PDB entry 2ON3 | X-ray diffraction, 3.00 A resolution | chains A and B

# Chain A (and B)
Protein: Ornithine decarboxylase
Source organism: Homo sapiens
Notes: EC 4.1.1.17; chain B of this document is another copy of the same molecule, construct and numbering; everything in this record applies to it too
UniProt: P11926 (DCOR_HUMAN); numbering as in UniProt (aligned over 1-461)
Sequence (461 residues; each row starts with the number of its first residue):
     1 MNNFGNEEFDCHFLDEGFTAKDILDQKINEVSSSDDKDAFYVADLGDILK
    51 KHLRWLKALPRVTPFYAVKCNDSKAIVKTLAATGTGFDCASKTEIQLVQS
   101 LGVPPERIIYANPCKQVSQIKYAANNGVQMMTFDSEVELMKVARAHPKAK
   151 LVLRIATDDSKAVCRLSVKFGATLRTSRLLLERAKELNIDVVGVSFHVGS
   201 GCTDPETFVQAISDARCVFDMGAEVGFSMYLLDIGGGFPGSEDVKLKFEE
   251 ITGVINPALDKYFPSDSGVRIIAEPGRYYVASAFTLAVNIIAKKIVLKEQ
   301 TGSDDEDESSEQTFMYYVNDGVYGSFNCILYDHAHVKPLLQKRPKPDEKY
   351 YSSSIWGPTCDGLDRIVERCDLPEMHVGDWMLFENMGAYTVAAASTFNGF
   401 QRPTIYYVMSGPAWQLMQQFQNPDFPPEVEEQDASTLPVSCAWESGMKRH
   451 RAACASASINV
Disordered / not traced: 1-6, 158-167, 298-310, 422-461
Small-molecule neighbours: 3-aminooxy-1-aminopropane (XAP): H197, S200, G236, G237, F238, E274, P275, G276, R277, Y278, Y389
Swiss-Prot annotation at these positions:
  - active site: C360 (Proton donor)
  - binding site (pyridoxal 5'-phosphate): S200, G237, E274 to R277, Y389
  - binding site (substrate): Y331, D332, D361
  - site: H197 (Stacks against the aromatic ring of pyridoxal phosphate and stabilizes reaction intermediates)
  - modified residue: K69 (N6-(pyridoxal phosphate)lysine), S303 (Phosphoserine), C360 (S-nitrosocysteine)
  - natural variant: Q419 to V461 (deletion: In BABS), K448 to V461 (deletion: In BABS)
  - mutagenesis: C360 (C360A: 25% decrease of in vitro nitrosylation level)

# How chain A and chain B interact
Residue-residue contacts (110; chain A residue first):
  D35(A) - S118(B)
  D35(A) - K121(B)  salt bridge
  K37(A) - Q116(B)
  D38(A) - Q116(B)
  K69(A) - C360(B)
  K69(A) - F397(B)
  K69(A) - N398(B)
  A90(A) - C360(B)  hydrophobic
  A90(A) - N398(B)
  A90(A) - F400(B)
  S91(A) - N398(B)  hydrogen bond (side chain-backbone)
  S91(A) - G399(B)  hydrogen bond (side chain-backbone)
  S91(A) - F400(B)
  T93(A) - G399(B)  hydrogen bond (side chain-backbone)
  T93(A) - Q401(B)
  E94(A) - N398(B)
  E94(A) - G399(B)
  N112(A) - P358(B)  hydrogen bond (side chain-backbone)
  N112(A) - F400(B)
  C114(A) - A292(B)  hydrophobic
  Q116(A) - K37(B)
  Q116(A) - D38(B)
  Q116(A) - I291(B)
  Q116(A) - N319(B)  hydrogen bond
  S118(A) - D35(B)
  S118(A) - D36(B)
  K121(A) - D35(B)  salt bridge
  D134(A) - K294(B)  salt bridge
  S135(A) - K293(B)
  S135(A) - K294(B)
  V137(A) - K293(B)
  V137(A) - V377(B)  hydrophobic
  K141(A) - I291(B)  hydrogen bond (side chain-backbone)
  K141(A) - A292(B)
  K169(A) - K294(B)  hydrogen bond (backbone-side chain)
  K169(A) - Y317(B)  hydrogen bond (backbone-side chain)
  K169(A) - W356(B)
  K169(A) - G357(B)  hydrogen bond (side chain-backbone)
  K169(A) - T359(B)  hydrogen bond (side chain-backbone)
  K169(A) - D361(B)
  K169(A) - G362(B)
  K169(A) - D364(B)  salt bridge
  F170(A) - Y317(B)  hydrophobic
  F170(A) - T359(B)
  F170(A) - C360(B)  hydrophobic
  I291(A) - Q116(B)
  I291(A) - K141(B)  hydrogen bond (backbone-side chain)
  A292(A) - C114(B)  hydrophobic
  A292(A) - E138(B)
  A292(A) - K141(B)
  K293(A) - S135(B)
  K293(A) - V137(B)
  K294(A) - C114(B)
  K294(A) - D134(B)  salt bridge
  K294(A) - S135(B)
  K294(A) - K169(B)  hydrogen bond (side chain-backbone)
  Y317(A) - K169(B)  hydrogen bond (side chain-backbone)
  Y317(A) - F170(B)  hydrophobic
  N319(A) - Q116(B)  hydrogen bond
  V322(A) - Y331(B)  hydrogen bond (backbone-side chain)
  Y323(A) - Y331(B)  hydrophobic
  Y323(A) - A393(B)  hydrophobic
  N327(A) - Y331(B)
  L330(A) - L330(B)  hydrophobic
  L330(A) - Y331(B)  hydrophobic
  Y331(A) - V322(B)  hydrogen bond (side chain-backbone)
  Y331(A) - Y323(B)  hydrophobic
  Y331(A) - N327(B)
  Y331(A) - L330(B)  hydrophobic
  Y331(A) - Y331(B)
  H333(A) - L363(B)
  W356(A) - K169(B)
  G357(A) - K169(B)  hydrogen bond (backbone-side chain)
  P358(A) - N112(B)
  T359(A) - K169(B)  hydrogen bond (backbone-side chain)
  T359(A) - F170(B)
  C360(A) - K69(B)
  C360(A) - A90(B)  hydrophobic
  C360(A) - N112(B)
  C360(A) - F170(B)  hydrophobic
  D361(A) - K169(B)  hydrogen bond (backbone-side chain)
  G362(A) - K169(B)
  L363(A) - H333(B)
  D364(A) - K169(B)  salt bridge
  V377(A) - V137(B)  hydrophobic
  Y389(A) - F397(B)  hydrophobic
  A392(A) - F397(B)
  A393(A) - Y323(B)  hydrophobic
  A393(A) - S395(B)  hydrogen bond (backbone-side chain)
  A393(A) - F397(B)  hydrophobic
  A394(A) - S395(B)
  S395(A) - A393(B)  hydrogen bond (side chain-backbone)
  S395(A) - A394(B)
  F397(A) - K69(B)
  F397(A) - Y389(B)  hydrophobic
  F397(A) - A392(B)
  F397(A) - A393(B)  hydrophobic
  N398(A) - K69(B)
  N398(A) - A90(B)
  N398(A) - S91(B)  hydrogen bond (backbone-side chain)
  N398(A) - E94(B)
  G399(A) - S91(B)  hydrogen bond (backbone-side chain)
  G399(A) - T93(B)  hydrogen bond (backbone-side chain)
  G399(A) - E94(B)
  F400(A) - A90(B)
  F400(A) - S91(B)
  F400(A) - N112(B)
  F400(A) - Q119(B)
  Q401(A) - T93(B)
  R402(A) - R402(B)
Interface residues without a listed pair, chain A (61 interface residues in all): D36, K115, V117, Q119, E136, E138, G171, I295, T396
Interface residues without a listed pair, chain B (61 interface residues in all): P113, K115, V117, E136, I295, T396

# Overview
The chain A/chain B interface involves 61 residues from each chain, with 24 hydrogen bonds and 6 salt bridges.
Among the polar pairs are D35(A)-K121(B), D134(A)-K294(B) and K169(A)-D364(B). Bound to chain A:
3-aminooxy-1-aminopropane.
Chain A and chain B are both Ornithine decarboxylase (Homo sapiens); the structure, A structural insight into
the inhibition of human and Leishmania donovani ornithine decarboxylases by 3-aminooxy-1-aminopropane, was
determined by X-ray diffraction together with 2OO0 from the same study.
